PDB entry 8WKQ | electron microscopy, 3.80 A resolution | chains E and F of the 103 polymer chains in the assembly

# Chain E
Name: Flagellar biosynthetic protein FliR
From: Salmonella enterica subsp. enterica serovar Typhimurium str. LT2
UniProt: P54702 (FLIR_SALTY); residues 1-264 here = UniProt positions 1-264
Amino-acid sequence (264 residues; each row starts with the number of its first residue):
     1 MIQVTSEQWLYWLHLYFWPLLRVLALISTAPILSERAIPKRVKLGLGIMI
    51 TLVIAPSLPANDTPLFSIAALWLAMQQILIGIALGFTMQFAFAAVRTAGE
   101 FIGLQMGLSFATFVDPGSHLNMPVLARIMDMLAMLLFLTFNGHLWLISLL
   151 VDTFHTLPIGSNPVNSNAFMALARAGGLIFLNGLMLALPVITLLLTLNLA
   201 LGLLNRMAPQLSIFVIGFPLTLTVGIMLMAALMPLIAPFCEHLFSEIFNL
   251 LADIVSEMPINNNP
Not modelled in the structure: 1-3, 257-264

# Chain F
Name: Flagellar biosynthetic protein FliP
From: Salmonella enterica subsp. enterica serovar Typhimurium str. LT2
UniProt: P54700 (FLIP_SALTY); residue numbers follow UniProt; this construct covers 1-245
Amino-acid sequence (245 residues; numbered 1 to 245; the number before each row is that of its first residue):
     1 MRRLLFLSLAGLWLFSPAAAAQLPGLISQPLAGGGQSWSLSVQTLVFITS
    51 LTFLPAILLMMTSFTRIIIVFGLLRNALGTPSAPPNQVLLGLALFLTFFI
   101 MSPVIDKIYVDAYQPFSEQKISMQEALDKGAQPLRAFMLRQTREADLALF
   151 ARLANSGPLQGPEAVPMRILLPAYVTSELKTAFQIGFTIFIPFLIIDLVI
   201 ASVLMALGMMMVPPATIALPFKLMLFVLVDGWQLLMGSLAQSFYS
Not modelled in the structure: 1-36, 244-245

# How chain E and chain F interact
Contacting residue pairs (61):
  Phe66(E) - Thr44(F)
  Ile68(E) - Tyr113(F)  hydrophobic
  Leu71(E) - Phe47(F)  hydrophobic
  Met75(E) - Tyr113(F)
  Leu79(E) - Phe98(F)  hydrophobic
  Ala83(E) - Phe95(F)  hydrophobic
  Phe86(E) - Gln87(F)
  Phe86(E) - Val88(F)  hydrophobic
  Phe86(E) - Gly91(F)
  Phe90(E) - Val88(F)  hydrophobic
  Phe90(E) - Leu92(F)  hydrophobic
  Ala93(E) - Pro85(F)
  Ala93(E) - Val88(F)  hydrophobic
  Thr97(E) - Ala83(F)  hydrogen bond (side chain-backbone)
  Thr97(E) - Pro84(F)
  Glu100(E) - Thr80(F)
  Glu100(E) - Ser82(F)
  Phe101(E) - Thr80(F)
  Phe101(E) - Ala83(F)  hydrophobic
  Phe101(E) - Leu219(F)  hydrophobic
  Phe101(E) - Leu223(F)  hydrophobic
  Leu104(E) - Gly79(F)
  Leu104(E) - Thr80(F)
  Gln105(E) - Thr216(F)  hydrogen bond (side chain-backbone)
  Gln105(E) - Pro220(F)
  Phe110(E) - Pro213(F)  hydrophobic
  Phe110(E) - Thr216(F)
  Thr112(E) - Gly79(F)
  Phe113(E) - Ala215(F)  hydrophobic
  Pro116(E) - Asn76(F)
  Pro123(E) - Ser82(F)
  Ser166(E) - Phe99(F)
  Asn167(E) - Phe99(F)
  Met170(E) - Leu96(F)  hydrophobic
  Met170(E) - Phe99(F)  hydrophobic
  Leu172(E) - Leu92(F)
  Leu172(E) - Phe95(F)  hydrophobic
  Ala173(E) - Leu92(F)
  Ala173(E) - Trp232(F)  hydrogen bond (backbone-side chain)
  Ala173(E) - Met236(F)
  Gly176(E) - Leu92(F)
  Gly176(E) - Trp232(F)
  Gly177(E) - Trp232(F)
  Ile179(E) - Val88(F)  hydrophobic
  Phe180(E) - Phe226(F)  hydrophobic
  Phe180(E) - Trp232(F)  hydrophobic
  Leu184(E) - Val227(F)  hydrophobic
  Ile191(E) - Pro220(F)  hydrophobic
  Leu195(E) - Ile217(F)  hydrophobic
  Leu195(E) - Phe221(F)  hydrophobic
  Asn198(E) - Thr216(F)  hydrogen bond
  Asn198(E) - Ile217(F)
  Gly202(E) - Met209(F)
  Asn205(E) - Met209(F)
  Asn205(E) - Met210(F)
  Asn205(E) - Met211(F)
  Asn205(E) - Val212(F)
  Arg206(E) - Leu207(F)
  Ser212(E) - Met211(F)
  Ile213(E) - Met211(F)
  Ile213(E) - Val212(F)  hydrophobic
Also at the interface, not in a pair above, chain E (46 interface residues in all): Ile82, Gln89, Arg96, Gly117, Phe169, Arg174, Leu181, Leu199, Gln210
Also at the interface, not in a pair above, chain F (43 interface residues in all): Leu40, Pro81, Leu94, Phe116, Gly208, Met224, Gln233, Ala240

# In short
The interface between chain E and chain F involves 46 residues on one side and 43 on the other; the contacts
include 4 hydrogen bonds. Polar contacts include Thr97(E)-Ala83(F), Gln105(E)-Thr216(F) and
Ala173(E)-Trp232(F).
Chain E is Flagellar biosynthetic protein FliR and chain F is Flagellar biosynthetic protein FliP, both from
Salmonella enterica subsp. enterica serovar Typhimurium str. LT2; the structure, Cryo-EM structure of the MS
ring (C1) with export apparatus and proximal rod within the flagellar ..., was determined by electron
microscopy, deposited together with 8WHT, 8WIW, 8WK3, 8WK4, 8WKI, 8WKK and 11 further entries.
